PDB entry 5B0Y | X-ray diffraction, 2.56 A resolution | chains F and J of the 10 polymer chains in the assembly

# Chain F
Name: Histone H4
Source organism: Homo sapiens
UniProt: P62805 (H4_HUMAN); residues 0-102 here correspond to UniProt positions 1-103 (UniProt number = residue number + 1)
Chain sequence (106 residues; numbered -3 to 102; the number before each row is that of its first residue; numbers below 1 keep their minus sign (Gly-3 is residue -3)):
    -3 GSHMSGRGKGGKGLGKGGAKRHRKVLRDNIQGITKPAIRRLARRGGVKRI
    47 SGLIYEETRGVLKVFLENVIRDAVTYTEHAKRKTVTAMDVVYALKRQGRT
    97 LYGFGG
Disordered / not traced: -3 to 18
Differences from the reference sequence: expression tag (-3 to -1)
UniProt features mapped onto this chain:
  - DNA-binding region: Lys16 to Lys20
  - modified residue: Ser1 (N-acetylserine), Arg3 (Asymmetric dimethylarginine), Lys5 (N6-(2-hydroxyisobutyryl)lysine), Lys8 (N6-(2-hydroxyisobutyryl)lysine), Lys12 (N6-(2-hydroxyisobutyryl)lysine), Lys16 (N6-(2-hydroxyisobutyryl)lysine), Lys20 (N6,N6,N6-trimethyllysine), Lys31 (N6-(2-hydroxyisobutyryl)lysine), Lys44 (N6-(2-hydroxyisobutyryl)lysine), Ser47 (Phosphoserine), Tyr51 (Phosphotyrosine), Lys59 (N6-(2-hydroxyisobutyryl)lysine), Lys77 (N6-(2-hydroxyisobutyryl)lysine), Lys79 (N6-(2-hydroxyisobutyryl)lysine), Thr80 (Phosphothreonine), Tyr88 (Phosphotyrosine), Lys91 (N6-(2-hydroxyisobutyryl)lysine)
  - cross-link (Glycyl lysine isopeptide (Lys-Gly)): Lys12 (interchain with G-Cter in SUMO2), Lys20 (interchain with G-Cter in SUMO2), Lys31 (interchain with G-Cter in SUMO2), Lys59 (interchain with G-Cter in SUMO2), Lys79 (interchain with G-Cter in SUMO2), Lys91 (interchain with G-Cter in SUMO2)

# Chain J
Molecule: 146-nt DNA strand
Source organism: Homo sapiens
Sequence (146 nucleotides; numbered 147 to 292; the number before each row is that of its first residue):
   147 ATCAATATCCACCTGCAGATTCTACCAAAAGTGTATTTGGAAACTGCTCC
   197 ATCAAAAGGCATGTTCAGCTGAATTCAGCTGAACATGCCTTTTGATGGAG
   247 CAGTTTCCAAATACACTTTTGGTAGAATCTGCAGGTGGATATTGAT
Bound ions: Mn2+ site 1: DG185, DG186; Mn2+ site 2 near DG217 (its only coordinating residue here); Mn2+ site 3 near DG267 (its only coordinating residue here); Mn2+ site 4 near DG280 (its only coordinating residue here)

# Interface between chain F and chain J
Contacting residue pairs - 7 pairs, chain F then chain J:
  Arg19(F) - DT198(J)  salt bridge to the phosphate
  Thr30(F) - DA207(J)  phosphate contact
  Thr30(F) - DT208(J)  phosphate contact
  Pro32(F) - DA207(J)  phosphate contact
  Pro32(F) - DT208(J)  phosphate contact
  Arg36(F) - DA207(J)  salt bridge to the phosphate
  Arg45(F) - DT216(J)  sugar contact
Interface residues without a listed pair, chain F (7 interface residues in all): Lys31, Thr80
Interface residues without a listed pair, chain J (5 interface residues in all): DC196

# Overview
The interface between chain F and chain J involves 7 residues on one side and 5 on the other; the contacts
include 2 salt bridges. Polar pairs include Arg19(F)-DT198(J) and Arg36(F)-DA207(J). UniProt lists a
DNA-binding region on chain F.
Chain F is Histone H4 and chain J is a 146-nt DNA strand, both from Homo sapiens; the structure, Crystal
structure of the nucleosome containing histone H3 with the crotonylated lysine 122, was determined by X-ray
diffraction (same publication as 5B0Z).
